PDB entry 7SL3 | electron microscopy, 3.40 A resolution | chains C and E of the 6 polymer chains in the assembly

Chain C:
Name: Insulin B chain
Organism: Homo sapiens
UniProtKB: P01308 (INS_HUMAN); residues 1-30 here correspond to UniProt positions 25-54 (UniProt number = residue number + 24)
Chain sequence (30 residues; row label = number of the first residue in the row):
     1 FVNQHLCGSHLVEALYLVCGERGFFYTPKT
Unresolved in the structure: 1, 29-30

Chain E:
Name: Insulin A chain
Organism: Homo sapiens
UniProtKB: P01308 (INS_HUMAN); residues 1-21 here correspond to UniProt positions 90-110 (UniProt number = residue number + 89)
Chain sequence (21 residues; each row starts with the number of its first residue):
     1 GIVEQCCTSICSRYQLENYCN
Disulfides: Cys-6/Cys-11
Sequence notes: engineered mutation Arg-13 (Leu102 in P01308)

Interface between chain C and chain E:
Contacting residue pairs - 25 pairs, chain C then chain E:
  Asn-3(C) / Cys-11(E)
  Asn-3(C) / Ser-12(E)
  His-5(C) / Cys-6(E)
  His-5(C) / Cys-7(E)
  His-5(C) / Thr-8(E)  hydrogen bond (side chain-backbone)
  His-5(C) / Ser-9(E)
  His-5(C) / Ile-10(E)
  Leu-6(C) / Cys-6(E)
  Leu-6(C) / Cys-7(E)  hydrogen bond (backbone-backbone)
  Cys-7(C) / Cys-7(E)  disulfide
  Leu-11(C) / Ile-2(E)  hydrophobic
  Leu-11(C) / Cys-6(E)  hydrophobic
  Leu-15(C) / Ile-2(E)  hydrophobic
  Leu-15(C) / Leu-16(E)  hydrophobic
  Val-18(C) / Arg-13(E)
  Val-18(C) / Leu-16(E)  hydrophobic
  Cys-19(C) / Cys-20(E)  disulfide
  Arg-22(C) / Glu-17(E)
  Arg-22(C) / Asn-21(E)  hydrogen bond (backbone-side chain)
  Gly-23(C) / Cys-20(E)
  Gly-23(C) / Asn-21(E)  hydrogen bond (backbone-backbone)
  Phe-24(C) / Tyr-19(E)
  Phe-24(C) / Asn-21(E)  hydrogen bond (backbone-side chain)
  Phe-25(C) / Tyr-19(E)
  Phe-25(C) / Asn-21(E)
Also at the interface, not in a pair above, chain C (13 interface residues in all): Gln-4
Cross-chain cystine bridges: Cys-7(C)/Cys-7(E), Cys-19(C)/Cys-20(E)

In short:
13 residues of chain C and 14 residues of chain E are in contact, with 2 disulfide bonds and 5 hydrogen bonds.
Among the polar pairs are His-5(C)/Thr-8(E), Arg-22(C)/Asn-21(E) and Phe-24(C)/Asn-21(E).
Chain C is Insulin B chain and chain E is Insulin A chain, both from Homo sapiens; the structure, Full-length
insulin receptor bound with site 2 binding deficient mutant insulin (A-L13R) -- symmetric conformation, was
determined by electron microscopy together with 7SL1, 7SL2, 7SL4, 7SL6, 7SL7, 7STH and 3 further entries from
the same study.
